PDB entry 6BMY | X-ray diffraction, 2.09 A resolution | chain A

# Chain A
Protein: Tyrosine-protein phosphatase non-receptor type 11
Source organism: Homo sapiens
Notes: EC 3.1.3.48
UniProtKB: Q06124 (PTN11_HUMAN), isoform Q06124-2; residues 1-525 here = UniProt positions 1-525
Amino-acid sequence (526 residues; numbered 0 to 525; the number before each row is that of its first residue; numbering starts at 0):
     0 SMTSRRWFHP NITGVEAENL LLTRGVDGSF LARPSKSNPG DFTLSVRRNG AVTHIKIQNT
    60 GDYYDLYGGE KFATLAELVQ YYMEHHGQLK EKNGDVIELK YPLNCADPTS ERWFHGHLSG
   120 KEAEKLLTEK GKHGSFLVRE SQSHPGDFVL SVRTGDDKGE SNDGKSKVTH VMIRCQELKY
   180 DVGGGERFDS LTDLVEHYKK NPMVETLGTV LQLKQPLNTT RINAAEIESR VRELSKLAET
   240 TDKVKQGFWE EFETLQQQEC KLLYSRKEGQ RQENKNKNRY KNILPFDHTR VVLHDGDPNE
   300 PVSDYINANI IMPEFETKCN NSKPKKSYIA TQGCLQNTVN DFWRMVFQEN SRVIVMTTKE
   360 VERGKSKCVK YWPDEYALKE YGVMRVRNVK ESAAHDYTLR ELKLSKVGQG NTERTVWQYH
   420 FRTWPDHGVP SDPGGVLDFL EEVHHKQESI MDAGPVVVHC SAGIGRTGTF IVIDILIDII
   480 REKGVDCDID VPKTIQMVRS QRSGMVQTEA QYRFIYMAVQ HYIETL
Unresolved in the structure: 0-2, 35-36, 90-92, 118-122, 141-143, 155-164, 237-244, 298-299, 313-322
Construct notes: expression tag (0)
Curated features (UniProtKB/Swiss-Prot):
  - active site: Cys-459 (Phosphocysteine intermediate)
  - binding site (substrate): Asp-425, Cys-459 to Arg-465, Gln-506
  - modified residue: Thr-2 (N-acetylthreonine), Tyr-62 (Phosphotyrosine), Tyr-66 (Phosphotyrosine)
  - natural variant: Thr-2 (T2I: In NS1), Thr-42 (T42A: In NS1), Asn-58 (N58K: In NS1), Thr-59 (T59A: In NS1), Gly-60 (G60A: In NS1; G60V: In myelodysplastic syndrome), Asp-61 (D61G: In NS1; D61N: In NS1; D61V: In JMML; D61Y: In JMML), Tyr-62 (Y62D: In NS1), Tyr-63 (Y63C: In NS1), Glu-69 (E69K: In JMML; E69Q: In NS1), Phe-71 (F71K: In acute myeloid leukemia; F71L: In NS1), Ala-72 (A72G: In NS1; A72S: In NS1; A72T: In JMML; A72V: In JMML), Thr-73 (T73I: In NS1), 25 further natural variant entries in UniProt
  - mutagenesis: Cys-459 (C459S: Abolishes phosphatase activity. Enhances interaction with NEDD9)
Ligand contacts:
  - shp099 (5OD; 6-(4-azanyl-4-methyl-piperidin-1-yl)-3-[2,3-bis(chloranyl)phenyl]pyrazin-2-amine): Thr-108, Glu-110, Arg-111, Phe-113, His-114, Thr-218, Thr-219, Glu-249, Glu-250, Thr-253, Leu-254, Gln-257, Asp-489, Pro-491, Lys-492, Gln-495, Tyr-511
  - DYV (1-(3-chloro-4-{[1-(2-hydroxy-3-methoxyphenyl)-5-oxo[1,2,4]triazolo[4,3-a]quinazolin-4(5H)-yl]methyl}benzene-1-carbonyl)-L-proline): Gln-79, Tyr-80, Glu-83, His-84, Gln-87, Leu-262, Tyr-263, Ser-264, Arg-265, Lys-266, Gln-269, Lys-274, Asn-281, Leu-283

# Overview
Ligands of chain A: shp099 and compound DYV. Curated annotation (UniProt) lists active-site residue Cys-459, 9
substrate-binding residues and one mutagenesis site.
Chain A is Tyrosine-protein phosphatase non-receptor type 11 (Homo sapiens); the structure, Non-receptor
Protein Tyrosine Phosphatase SHP2 in Complex with Allosteric Inhibitors SHP099 and SHP844, was determined by
X-ray diffraction (same publication as 6BMR, 6BMU, 6BMV, 6BMW and 6BMX).
